PDB entry 2VH1 | X-ray diffraction, 2.70 A resolution | chain A

# Chain A
Molecule: Cell division protein ftsq
Source organism: Escherichia coli
Reference sequence: P06136 (FTSQ_ECOLI); residue numbers follow UniProt; this construct covers 58-276
Sequence (220 residues; numbered 57 to 276; the number before each row is that of its first residue):
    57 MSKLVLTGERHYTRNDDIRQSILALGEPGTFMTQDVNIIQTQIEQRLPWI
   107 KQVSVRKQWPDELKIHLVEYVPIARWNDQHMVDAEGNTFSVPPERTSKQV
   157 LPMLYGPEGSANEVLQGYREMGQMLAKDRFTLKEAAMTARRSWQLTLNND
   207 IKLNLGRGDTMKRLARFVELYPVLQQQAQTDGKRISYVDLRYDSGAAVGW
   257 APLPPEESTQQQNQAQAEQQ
Not modelled in the structure: 57, 261-276
Curated features (UniProtKB/Swiss-Prot):
  - mutagenesis: Asp-91 (D91K/Q: Does not affect localization), Lys-113 (K113D: Impairs localization), Glu-125 (E125K: Impairs localization), Asp-237 (D237N: Localizes to mid-cell, but is unable to form a functional complex with FtsL/FtsB)

# In short
UniProt lists 4 mutagenesis sites.
Chain A is Cell division protein ftsq (Escherichia coli); the structure, Crystal structure of bacterial cell
division protein FtsQ from E.coli, was determined by X-ray diffraction together with 2VH2 from the same study.
